Entry 5EYP (X-ray diffraction, 1.90 A resolution); this record covers chains B and F of the 3 polymer chains in the assembly.

== Chain B ==
Molecule: Tubulin beta chain
From: Ovis aries
UniProt: D0VWY9 (D0VWY9_SHEEP); the author numbering skips numbers that UniProt does not, so the offset changes along the chain: 1-42 = UniProt 1-42; 45-360 = UniProt 43-358; 369-455 = UniProt 359-445
Amino-acid sequence (445 residues; each row starts with the number of its first residue; note: 10 numbers in that range are skipped by the numbering (no residue carries them; nothing is unmodelled there)):
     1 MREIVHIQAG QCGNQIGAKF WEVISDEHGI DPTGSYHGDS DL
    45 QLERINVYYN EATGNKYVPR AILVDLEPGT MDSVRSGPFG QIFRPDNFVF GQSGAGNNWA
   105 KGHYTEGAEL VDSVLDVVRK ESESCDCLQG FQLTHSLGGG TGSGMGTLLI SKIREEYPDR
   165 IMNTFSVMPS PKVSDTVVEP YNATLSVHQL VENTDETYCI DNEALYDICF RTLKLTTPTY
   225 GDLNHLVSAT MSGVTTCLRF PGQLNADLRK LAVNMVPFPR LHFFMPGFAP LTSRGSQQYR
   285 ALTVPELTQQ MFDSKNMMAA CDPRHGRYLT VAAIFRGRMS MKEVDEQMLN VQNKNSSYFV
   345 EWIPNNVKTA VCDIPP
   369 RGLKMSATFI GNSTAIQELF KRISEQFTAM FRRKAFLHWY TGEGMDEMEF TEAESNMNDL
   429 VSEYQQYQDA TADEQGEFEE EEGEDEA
Not modelled in the structure: 279-284, 442-455
Construct notes: variant Cys203 (Ser201 in D0VWY9), Ile318 (Val316 in D0VWY9)
Small-molecule neighbours:
  - GDP (guanosine-5'-diphosphate): Gly10, Gln11, Cys12, Gln15, Ile16, Asp69, Asn101, Ser140, Gly142, Gly143, Gly144, Thr145, Gly146, Ser147, Val171, Pro173, Val177, Asp179, Glu183, Asn206, Leu209, Tyr224, Leu227, Asn228
  - colchicine (LOC; N-[(7S)-1,2,3,10-tetramethoxy-9-oxo-6,7-dihydro-5H-benzo[d]heptalen-7-yl]ethanamide): Val238, Cys241, Leu242, Leu248, Ala250, Asp251, Lys254, Leu255, Asn258, Met259, Thr314, Val315, Ala316, Ile318, Asn350, Lys352, Thr353, Ala354, Ile378

== Chain F ==
Molecule: Designed ankyrin repeat protein (darpin)
From: synthetic construct
Notes: antibody fragment or engineered binder
Amino-acid sequence (169 residues; row label = number of the first residue in the row):
     1 MRGSHHHHHH GSDLGKKLLE AARAGQDDEV RVLMANGADV NATDASGLTP LHLAATYGHL
    61 EIVEVLLKHG ADVSASDLMG STPLHLAALI GHLEIVEVLL KHGADVNAVD TWGDTPLRLA
   121 AVMGHLKIVE ALLKHGADVN AQDKFGKTAY DTSIDNGSED LAEILQKLN
Not modelled in the structure: 1-12, 143-169

== Interface between chain B and chain F ==
Contacting residue pairs - 25 pairs, chain B then chain F:
  Pro175(B) - Met123(F)
  Pro175(B) - Gly124(F)
  Val181(B) - Ile90(F)
  Val181(B) - His125(F)
  Glu393(B) - Arg118(F)  salt bridge
  Glu393(B) - Val122(F)
  Gln394(B) - Val122(F)  hydrogen bond (side chain-backbone)
  Gln394(B) - Met123(F)
  Ala397(B) - Leu89(F)
  Met398(B) - Leu89(F)  hydrophobic
  Met398(B) - Ile90(F)  hydrophobic
  Met398(B) - Met123(F)  hydrophobic
  Arg400(B) - Trp112(F)
  Arg400(B) - Asp114(F)  salt bridge
  Arg401(B) - Ser81(F)
  Arg401(B) - Leu86(F)
  Arg401(B) - Asp110(F)  salt bridge
  Arg401(B) - Trp112(F)
  Arg401(B) - Asp114(F)  salt bridge
  Arg401(B) - Leu119(F)
  Ala403(B) - Tyr57(F)
  Ala403(B) - Ile90(F)  hydrophobic
  Phe404(B) - Tyr57(F)  hydrogen bond (backbone-side chain)
  Phe404(B) - Ile90(F)  hydrophobic
  His406(B) - Arg23(F)
Also at the interface, not in a pair above, chain B (13 interface residues in all): Pro184, Lys402
Also at the interface, not in a pair above, chain F (16 interface residues in all): Thr56

== Overview ==
Chain B and chain F form an interface of 13 and 16 residues respectively, with 2 hydrogen bonds and 4 salt
bridges. Polar pairs include Glu393(B)-Arg118(F), Arg400(B)-Asp114(F) and Arg401(B)-Asp110(F). Ligands of
chain B: GDP and colchicine.
Chain B is Tubulin beta chain (Ovis aries) and chain F is Designed ankyrin repeat protein (darpin) (synthetic
construct); the structure, Tubulin-darpin complex, was determined by X-ray diffraction, deposited together
with 5EYL.
